PDB entry 6CAO | X-ray diffraction, 3.45 A resolution | chains A and T of the 23 polymer chains in the assembly

Chain A:
Molecule: 16S Ribosomal RNA rRNA
Source organism: Thermus thermophilus (strain HB8 / ATCC 27634 / DSM 579)
Sequence (1522 nucleotides; row label = number of the first residue in the row; note: 42 numbers in that range are skipped by the numbering (no residue carries them; nothing is unmodelled there); a row labelled like 190A-190L holds insertion residues (190A, then the next letters in order); numbering starts at 0):
     0 UUUGUUGGAGAGUUUGAUCCUGGCUCAGGGUGAACGCUGGCGGCGUGCCU
    50 AAGACAUGCAAGUCGUGCGGG
    73 CCGCGGGGUUUU
    88 ACUCCG
    95 UGGUC
   101 AGCGGCGGACGGGUGAGUAACGCGUGGGU
  129A G
   130 ACCUACCCGGAAGAGGGGGACAACCCGGGGAAACUCGGGCUAAUCCCCCA
   180 UGUGGACCCGC
190A-190L CCCUUGGGGUGU
   191 GUCCAAAGGGCUUU
   216 GCCCGCUUCCGGAUGGGCCCGCGUCCCAUCAGCUAGUUGGUGGGGUAAUG
   266 GCCCACCAAGGCGACGACGGGUAGCCGGUCUGAGAGGAUGGCCGGCCACA
   316 GGGGCACUGAGACACGGGCCCCACUCCUACGGGAGGCAGCAGUUAGGAAU
   366 CUUCCGCAAUGGGCGCAAGCCUGACGGAGCGACGCCGCUUGGAGGAAGAA
   416 GCCCUUCGGGGUGUAAACUCCUGAA
   442 CCCGGGACGAAACCCCCGACGA
   474 GGGGACUGACGGUACCGGG
   494 GUAAUAGCGCCGGCCAACUCCGUGCCAGCAGCCXCGGUAAUACGGAGGGC
   544 GCGAGCGUUACCCGGAUUCACUGGGCGUAAAGGGCGUGUAGGCGGCCUGG
   594 GGCGUCCCAUGUGAAAGACCACGGCUCAACCGUGGGGGAGCGUGGGAUAC
   644 GCUCAGGCUAGACGGUGGGAGAGGGUGGUGGAAUUCCCGGAGUAGCGGUG
   694 AAAUGCGCAGAUACCGGGAGGAACGCCGAUGGCGAAGGCAGCCACCUGGU
   744 CCACCCGUGACGCUGAGGCGCGAAAGCGUGGGGAGCAAACCGGAUUAGAU
   794 ACCCGGGUAGUCCACGCCCUAAACGAUGCGCGCUAGGUCUCUGGGUCU
   848 CCUGGGGGCCGAAGCUAACGCGUUAAGCGCGCCGCCUGGGGAGUACGGCC
   898 GCAAGGCUGAAACUCAAAGGAAUUGACGGGGGCCCGCACAAGCGGUGGAG
   948 CAUGUGGUUUAAUUCGAAGXAACGCGAAGAACCUUACCAGGCCUUGACAU
   998 GCUAGG
 1003A G
  1004 AACCCGGGUGAAAGCCUGGGGUGCCCC
1030A-1030D GCGA
  1031 GGGGAGCCCUAGCACAGGUGCUGCAUGGCCGUCGUCAGCUCGUGCCGUGA
  1081 GGUGUUGGGUUAAGUCCCGCAACGAGCGCAACCCCCGCCGUUAGUUGCCA
  1131 GCGGUUCGGCCGGGCACUCUAACGGGACUGCCCGCGAAA
  1171 GCGGGAGGAAGGAGGGGACGACGUCUGGUCAGCAUGGCCCUUACGGCCUG
  1221 GGCGACACACGUGCUACAAUGCCCACUACAAAGCGAUGCCACCCGGCAAC
  1271 GGGGAGCUAAUCGCAAAAAGGUGGGCCCAGUUCGGAUUGGGGUCUGCAAC
  1321 CCGACCCCAUGAAGCCGGAAUCGCUAGUAAUCGCGGAUCAG
 1361A C
  1362 CAUGCCGCGGUGAAUACGUUCCCGGGCCUUGUACACACXGCCXGUXACGC
  1412 CAUGGGAGCGGGCUCUACCCGAAGUCGCCGGG
  1446 AGCCUACGGG
  1459 CAGGCGCCGAGGGUAGGGCCCGUGACUGGGGCGAAGUCGUAACAAGGUAG
  1509 CUGUACCGGAAGGUGCGGCUGGAUCACCUCCUUUCU
Not modelled in the structure: 0-4, 1534-1538
Modified / non-standard residues: PSU (pseudouridine-5'-monophosphate) at position 516, G7M (N7-methyl-guanosine-5'-monophosphate) at position 527, M2G (N2-dimethylguanosine-5'-monophosphate) at position 966, 5MC (5-methylcytidine-5'-monophosphate) at position 967, 2MG (2N-methylguanosine-5'-monophosphate) at position 1207, 5MC (5-methylcytidine-5'-monophosphate) at position 1400, 4OC (4n,o2'-methylcytidine-5'-monophosphate) at position 1402, 5MC (5-methylcytidine-5'-monophosphate) at position 1404, 5MC (5-methylcytidine-5'-monophosphate) at position 1407, UR3 (3-methyluridine-5'-monophoshate) at position 1498, MA6 (6N-dimethyladenosine-5'-monophoshate) at position 1518, MA6 (6N-dimethyladenosine-5'-monophoshate) at position 1519, PSU (pseudouridine-5'-monophosphate) at position 1540, PSU (pseudouridine-5'-monophosphate) at position 1541
Glycans and other covalent adducts: paromomycin (PAR) linked to G1405
Ion coordination: Mg2+ site 1 near U5 (its only coordinating residue here); Mg2+ site 2: G11, U12; Mg2+ site 3 near G21 (its only coordinating residue here); Mg2+ site 4 near C48 (its only coordinating residue here); Mg2+ site 5 near A53 (its only coordinating residue here); Mg2+ site 6: G61, U62; Mg2+ site 7: G69, U98; Mg2+ site 8: G107, G326; Mg2+ site 9: A109, G331; Mg2+ site 10 near G113 (its only coordinating residue here); Mg2+ site 11 near G117 (its only coordinating residue here); Mg2+ site 12: C121, G124, U125; 83 more Mg2+ sites not listed; 13 more K+ sites not listed
Residues lining bound ligands:
  - paromomycin (PAR), molecule 1: G31, C47, C48, A50, A51, G52, A53, G113, U114, G115, A353, C355, A356, U358, U359, A360, G361, U365, C366
  - paromomycin (PAR), molecule 2: G567, G568, C569, G570, G575, G821, C822, C862, U863, G874, C875, C879
  - paromomycin (PAR), molecule 3: G610, A611, C613, A614, C615, A622, C623, C624, G625, U626
  - paromomycin (PAR), molecule 4: G661, G662, A663, G664, A665, G666, G667, U740, G741, G742, U743
  - paromomycin (PAR), molecule 5: U669, G670, G671, U672, G673, G714, A715, A716, C717, C805, C806, A807
  - paromomycin (PAR), molecule 6: 5MC_1404, U1406, 5MC_1407, A1408, C1409, G1489, C1490, G1491, A1492, A1493, G1494, U1495, C1496
From the paper describing this entry:
  - conformationally variable residues (side-chain flip): C1397

Chain T:
Molecule: 30S ribosomal protein S20
Source organism: Thermus thermophilus (strain HB8 / ATCC 27634 / DSM 579)
Reference sequence: P80380 (RS20_THET8); residue numbers follow UniProt; this construct covers 8-106
Chain sequence (99 residues; each row starts with the number of its first residue):
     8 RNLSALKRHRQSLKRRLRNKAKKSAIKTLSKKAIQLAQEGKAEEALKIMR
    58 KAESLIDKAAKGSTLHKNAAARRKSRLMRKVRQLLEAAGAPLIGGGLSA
Ion coordination: Mg2+ near Ser11 (its only coordinating residue here)

Interface between chain A and chain T:
Pairs across the interface (105; chain A residue first):
  G61(A) - Leu10(T)  phosphate contact
  G102(A) - Arg17(T)  salt bridge to the phosphate
  C103(A) - Lys14(T)  phosphate contact
  C103(A) - Arg17(T)  salt bridge to the phosphate
  C103(A) - Lys21(T)  phosphate contact
  G104(A) - Lys14(T)  hydrogen bond to the base
  G104(A) - Gln18(T)  hydrogen bond to the phosphate
  G104(A) - Lys21(T)  salt bridge to the phosphate
  G105(A) - Gln18(T)  phosphate contact
  G105(A) - Arg22(T)  salt bridge to the phosphate
  C106(A) - Arg15(T)  base contact
  G107(A) - Arg15(T)  hydrogen bond to the base
  G108(A) - Arg15(T)  base contact
  C131(A) - Asn75(T)  phosphate contact
  C132(A) - Lys74(T)  hydrogen bond to the phosphate
  C132(A) - Asn75(T)  hydrogen bond to the phosphate
  U133(A) - Lys74(T)  salt bridge to the phosphate
  C150(A) - Lys21(T)  sugar contact
  C174(A) - Arg25(T)  sugar contact
  C175(A) - Arg25(T)  sugar contact
  C176(A) - Lys29(T)  salt bridge to the phosphate
  C177(A) - Lys65(T)  salt bridge to the phosphate
  C178(A) - Lys65(T)  salt bridge to the phosphate
  A185(A) - Glu60(T)  base contact
  A185(A) - Ala78(T)  phosphate contact
  A185(A) - Lys81(T)  hydrogen bond to the base
  C186(A) - Ala78(T)  sugar contact
  C186(A) - Lys81(T)  sugar contact
  C186(A) - Ser82(T)  hydrogen bond to the phosphate
  C186(A) - Met85(T)  hydrogen bond to the sugar
  C187(A) - Ser82(T)  hydrogen bond to the phosphate
  C187(A) - Met85(T)  sugar contact
  C187(A) - Arg86(T)  sugar contact
  C187(A) - Arg89(T)  hydrogen bond to the sugar
  C187(A) - Leu104(T)  sugar contact
  C187(A) - Ser105(T)  hydrogen bond to the base
  C188(A) - Arg86(T)  phosphate contact
  C188(A) - Arg89(T)  hydrogen bond to the sugar
  C188(A) - Ser105(T)  hydrogen bond to the base
  C188(A) - Ala106(T)  hydrogen bond to the sugar
  G190K(A) - Ser105(T)  base contact
  U190L(A) - Ser105(T)  hydrogen bond to the base
  U190L(A) - Ala106(T)  base contact
  G191(A) - Gly101(T)  hydrogen bond to the sugar
  G191(A) - Gly102(T)  hydrogen bond to the sugar
  G191(A) - Gly103(T)  hydrogen bond to the base
  G191(A) - Leu104(T)  hydrogen bond to the sugar
  G191(A) - Ser105(T)  base contact
  U192(A) - Arg57(T)  sugar contact
  U192(A) - Glu60(T)  hydrogen bond to the sugar
  U192(A) - Gly102(T)  sugar contact
  U192(A) - Gly103(T)  sugar contact
  C193(A) - Arg57(T)  sugar contact
  C193(A) - Glu60(T)  sugar contact
  C193(A) - Ser61(T)  hydrogen bond to the phosphate
  C193(A) - Asp64(T)  hydrogen bond to the sugar
  C194(A) - Ser61(T)  hydrogen bond to the phosphate
  C194(A) - Asp64(T)  sugar contact
  C194(A) - Lys65(T)  salt bridge to the phosphate
  C194(A) - Lys68(T)  phosphate contact
  A195(A) - Lys65(T)  phosphate contact
  A195(A) - Lys68(T)  salt bridge to the phosphate
  A196(A) - Lys68(T)  salt bridge to the phosphate
  G258(A) - Lys87(T)  phosphate contact
  G259(A) - Arg83(T)  salt bridge to the phosphate
  G259(A) - Lys87(T)  salt bridge to the phosphate
  G260(A) - Arg80(T)  salt bridge to the phosphate
  G260(A) - Arg83(T)  salt bridge to the phosphate
  U261(A) - Arg79(T)  salt bridge to the phosphate
  U261(A) - Arg83(T)  base contact
  A262(A) - Lys74(T)  sugar contact
  A262(A) - Asn75(T)  sugar contact
  A262(A) - Ala76(T)  phosphate contact
  A262(A) - Arg79(T)  phosphate contact
  A263(A) - Arg79(T)  salt bridge to the phosphate
  C322(A) - Ser19(T)  sugar contact
  C322(A) - Arg23(T)  sugar contact
  U323(A) - Ser19(T)  sugar contact
  U323(A) - Arg22(T)  phosphate contact
  U323(A) - Arg23(T)  phosphate contact
  U323(A) - Asn26(T)  hydrogen bond to the phosphate
  G324(A) - Arg22(T)  salt bridge to the phosphate
  G324(A) - Asn26(T)  hydrogen bond to the phosphate
  G324(A) - Ser70(T)  hydrogen bond to the phosphate
  A325(A) - Ser70(T)  phosphate contact
  G332(A) - Leu10(T)  phosphate contact
  G332(A) - His16(T)  sugar contact
  G333(A) - His16(T)  sugar contact
  G350(A) - Asn9(T)  phosphate contact
  G1438(A) - Lys34(T)  salt bridge to the phosphate
  C1439(A) - Lys38(T)  salt bridge to the phosphate
  G1453(A) - Leu36(T)  sugar contact
  G1453(A) - Lys39(T)  hydrogen bond to the phosphate
  G1454(A) - Thr35(T)  phosphate contact
  G1454(A) - Leu36(T)  sugar contact
  G1454(A) - Lys39(T)  salt bridge to the phosphate
  G1455(A) - Ala28(T)  sugar contact
  G1455(A) - Ser31(T)  phosphate contact
  G1455(A) - Ala32(T)  sugar contact
  G1455(A) - Thr35(T)  hydrogen bond to the phosphate
  C1459(A) - Leu24(T)  phosphate contact
  C1459(A) - Lys27(T)  phosphate contact
  C1459(A) - Ala28(T)  phosphate contact
  C1459(A) - Ser31(T)  hydrogen bond to the phosphate
  A1460(A) - Lys27(T)  salt bridge to the phosphate
Other interface residues (no listed pair), chain A (54 interface residues in all): A60, U223, A349, U1436, C1437
Other interface residues (no listed pair), chain T (51 interface residues in all): Arg8

Summary:
54 residues of chain A and 51 residues of chain T are in contact, with 29 hydrogen bonds and 22 salt bridges.
Polar contacts include G104(A)-Lys14(T), G107(A)-Arg15(T) and A185(A)-Lys81(T). Bound to chain A: 5 copies of
paromomycin. Covalently linked paromomycin: at G1405(A). G11(A) and U12(A) coordinate Mg2+ site 2. From the
paper: conformational variability at C1397(A).
Here chain A is 16S Ribosomal RNA rRNA and chain T is 30S ribosomal protein S20, both from Thermus
thermophilus (strain HB8 / ATCC 27634 / DSM 579). Entry 6CAO (Structure of the ribosomal decoding complex at
ambient temperature) was determined by X-ray diffraction.
